Entry 4B77 (X-ray diffraction, 1.80 A resolution); this record covers chain A.

== Chain A ==
Protein: Beta-secretase 1
Organism: Homo sapiens
Notes: EC 3.4.23.46
UniProt: P56817 (BACE1_HUMAN); the construct has insertions or renumbered stretches relative to UniProt, so the offset changes along the chain: 499-502 = UniProt 58-61; 1-384 = UniProt 62-445
Sequence (388 residues; numbered 499 to 384; the number before each row is that of its first residue):
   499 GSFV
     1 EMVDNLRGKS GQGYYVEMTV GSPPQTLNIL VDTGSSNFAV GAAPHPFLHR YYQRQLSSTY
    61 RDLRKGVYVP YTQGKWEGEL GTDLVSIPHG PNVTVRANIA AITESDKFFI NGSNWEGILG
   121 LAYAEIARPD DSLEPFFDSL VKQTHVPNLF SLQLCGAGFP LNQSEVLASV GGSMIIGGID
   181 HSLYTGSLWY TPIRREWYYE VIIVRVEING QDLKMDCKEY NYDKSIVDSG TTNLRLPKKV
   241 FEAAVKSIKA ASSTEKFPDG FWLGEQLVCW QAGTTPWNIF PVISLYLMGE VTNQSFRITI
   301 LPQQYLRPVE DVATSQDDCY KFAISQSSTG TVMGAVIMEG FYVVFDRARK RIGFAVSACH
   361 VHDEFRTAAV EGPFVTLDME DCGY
Unresolved in the structure: 158-169
Cystine bridges: C155-C359, C217-C382, C269-C319
Small-molecule neighbours: 54M ((5R)-5-(4-methoxyphenyl)-5-(3-pyrimidin-5-ylphenyl)-3,4-dihydropyrrol-2-amine): G11, Q12, G13, L30, D32, G34, S35, N37, V69, Y71, W76, F108, I110, W115, I118, R128, D228, G230, T231, T232
UniProt features mapped onto this chain:
  - active site: D32, D228
  - modified residue (N6-acetyllysine): K65, K214, K218, K224, K238, K239, K246
  - glycosylation (N-linked (GlcNAc...) asparagine): N92, N111, N162, N293

== Summary ==
Bound to chain A: compound 54M. From UniProt: active-site residues D32 and D228.
Chain A is Beta-secretase 1 (Homo sapiens); the structure, Aminoimidazoles as BACE-1 Inhibitors: From De Novo
Design to Ab- lowering in Brain, was determined by X-ray diffraction (same publication as 4B70, 4B72 and
4B78).
